Entry 5IP7 (X-ray diffraction, 3.52 A resolution); this record covers chains D and G of the 13 polymer chains in the assembly.

Chain D:
Name: DNA-directed RNA polymerase II subunit RPB4
From: Saccharomyces cerevisiae
UniProt: P20433 (RPB4_YEAST); residues 1-221 here = UniProt positions 1-221
Amino-acid sequence (221 residues; each row starts with the number of its first residue):
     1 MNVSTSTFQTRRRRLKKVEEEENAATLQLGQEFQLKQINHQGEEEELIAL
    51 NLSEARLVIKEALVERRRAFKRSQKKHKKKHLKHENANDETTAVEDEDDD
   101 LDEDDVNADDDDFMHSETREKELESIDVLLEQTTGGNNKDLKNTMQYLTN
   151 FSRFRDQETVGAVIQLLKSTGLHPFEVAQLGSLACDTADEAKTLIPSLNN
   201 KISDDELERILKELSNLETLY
Unresolved in the structure: 77-117

Chain G:
Name: DNA-directed RNA polymerase II subunit RPB7
From: Saccharomyces cerevisiae
UniProt: P34087 (RPB7_YEAST); residues 1-171 here = UniProt positions 1-171
Amino-acid sequence (171 residues; numbered 1 to 171; the number before each row is that of its first residue):
     1 MFFIKDLSLNITLHPSFFGPRMKQYLKTKLLEEVEGSCTGKFGYILCVLD
    51 YDNIDIQRGRILPTDGSAEFNVKYRAVVFKPFKGEVVDGTVVSCSQHGFE
   101 VQVGPMKVFVTKHLMPQDLTFNAGSNPPSYQSSEDVITIKSRIRVKIEGC
   151 ISQVSSIHAIGSIKEDYLGAI

Chain D / chain G interface:
Contacting residue pairs (111; chain D residue first):
  Val3(D) - Leu9(G)
  Val3(D) - Asn10(G)
  Ser4(D) - Leu9(G)
  Ser4(D) - Thr39(G)
  Thr5(D) - Leu7(G)
  Thr5(D) - Ser8(G)
  Thr5(D) - Leu9(G)
  Thr5(D) - Val34(G)
  Thr5(D) - Phe42(G)
  Thr5(D) - Tyr74(G)  hydrogen bond
  Ser6(D) - Leu7(G)
  Ser6(D) - Ser8(G)  hydrogen bond (backbone-backbone)
  Thr7(D) - Lys5(G)  hydrogen bond
  Thr7(D) - Asp6(G)
  Thr7(D) - Phe42(G)
  Phe8(D) - Asp6(G)
  Phe8(D) - Lys73(G)
  Glu22(D) - Lys83(G)  salt bridge
  Asn23(D) - Lys80(G)
  Asn23(D) - Phe82(G)
  Asn23(D) - Lys83(G)
  Ala24(D) - Lys83(G)
  Ala25(D) - Lys83(G)
  Leu29(D) - Phe82(G)  hydrophobic
  Gly30(D) - Phe82(G)
  Glu32(D) - Lys5(G)  salt bridge
  Glu32(D) - Lys41(G)
  Glu32(D) - Phe42(G)
  Phe33(D) - Phe3(G)  hydrophobic
  Phe33(D) - Lys5(G)
  Phe33(D) - Lys41(G)
  Phe33(D) - Phe42(G)
  Phe33(D) - Val78(G)  hydrophobic
  Phe33(D) - Lys80(G)
  Gln37(D) - Lys5(G)
  Asn39(D) - Asp6(G)
  Asn39(D) - Arg75(G)
  His40(D) - Asp6(G)
  His40(D) - Leu7(G)  hydrogen bond (side chain-backbone)
  His40(D) - Lys73(G)  hydrogen bond (backbone-side chain)
  His40(D) - Tyr74(G)  hydrogen bond (side chain-backbone)
  Glu45(D) - Asp6(G)
  Glu45(D) - Arg75(G)  salt bridge
  Leu47(D) - Phe3(G)  hydrophobic
  Ile48(D) - Phe3(G)
  Ile48(D) - Ile4(G)  hydrogen bond (backbone-backbone)
  Ala49(D) - Met1(G)
  Ala49(D) - Phe2(G)
  Leu50(D) - Met1(G)  hydrogen bond (backbone-backbone)
  Leu50(D) - Phe2(G)  hydrogen bond (backbone-backbone)
  Leu50(D) - Ile4(G)  hydrophobic
  Leu52(D) - Phe2(G)  hydrophobic
  Val58(D) - Leu49(G)  hydrophobic
  Val58(D) - Val77(G)  hydrophobic
  Ile59(D) - Cys47(G)  hydrophobic
  Ile59(D) - Val77(G)  hydrophobic
  Ala62(D) - Cys47(G)  hydrophobic
  Ala62(D) - Leu49(G)  hydrophobic
  Leu63(D) - Cys47(G)  hydrophobic
  Arg66(D) - Leu31(G)
  Arg66(D) - Glu35(G)  salt bridge
  Arg66(D) - Cys47(G)
  Arg66(D) - Val48(G)  hydrogen bond (side chain-backbone)
  Arg66(D) - Tyr51(G)
  Ala69(D) - Asp52(G)
  Phe70(D) - Tyr51(G)
  Arg72(D) - Asp52(G)  salt bridge
  Ser73(D) - Arg21(G)  hydrogen bond (backbone-side chain)
  Ser73(D) - Gln24(G)  hydrogen bond
  Lys76(D) - Arg21(G)
  Thr134(D) - Glu35(G)
  Asn138(D) - Glu35(G)
  Asn138(D) - Gly36(G)
  Asn138(D) - Leu46(G)
  Lys139(D) - Pro105(G)  hydrogen bond (side chain-backbone)
  Asp140(D) - Gly36(G)
  Asp140(D) - Tyr44(G)
  Asp140(D) - Pro105(G)
  Leu141(D) - Leu46(G)
  Leu141(D) - Cys47(G)  hydrophobic
  Asn143(D) - Gly104(G)
  Thr144(D) - Phe2(G)
  Thr144(D) - Leu46(G)
  Thr144(D) - Gly104(G)
  Thr144(D) - Pro105(G)
  Tyr147(D) - Asp88(G)  hydrogen bond (side chain-backbone)
  Tyr147(D) - Val103(G)
  Tyr147(D) - Gly104(G)
  Leu148(D) - Phe2(G)  hydrophobic
  Asn150(D) - Arg142(G)  hydrogen bond (backbone-side chain)
  Phe151(D) - Gly89(G)
  Phe151(D) - Thr90(G)
  Phe151(D) - Arg142(G)
  Phe175(D) - Met1(G)
  Phe175(D) - Glu85(G)
  Ala178(D) - Met1(G)
  Gln179(D) - Glu85(G)
  Gln179(D) - Val86(G)
  Leu183(D) - Val86(G)
  Leu183(D) - Asp88(G)
  Leu183(D) - Arg144(G)
  Ala184(D) - Arg144(G)  hydrogen bond (backbone-side chain)
  Asp189(D) - Tyr167(G)  hydrogen bond
  Glu190(D) - Arg144(G)  salt bridge
  Glu190(D) - Tyr167(G)
  Thr193(D) - Asp166(G)
  Thr193(D) - Tyr167(G)
  Leu194(D) - Val86(G)
  Leu194(D) - Arg144(G)
  Leu194(D) - Tyr167(G)
  Leu194(D) - Leu168(G)  hydrophobic
Interface residues without a listed pair, chain D (59 interface residues in all): Gln9, Ile38, Ala55, Glu65, Ser182, Thr187
Interface residues without a listed pair, chain G (51 interface residues in all): Glu33, Ser37, Gly84, Gln102

Summary:
59 residues of chain D face 51 of chain G across their interface, with 17 hydrogen bonds and 6 salt bridges.
Among the polar pairs are Glu22(D)-Lys83(G), Glu32(D)-Lys5(G) and Glu45(D)-Arg75(G).
Here chain D is DNA-directed RNA polymerase II subunit RPB4 and chain G is DNA-directed RNA polymerase II
subunit RPB7, both from Saccharomyces cerevisiae. Entry 5IP7 (Structure of RNA Polymerase II-Tfg1 peptide
complex) was determined by X-ray diffraction, deposited together with 5FYW, 5FZ5 and 5IP9.
